7YJC - chains A and B; structure by X-ray diffraction, 2.30 A resolution.

== Chain A ==
Molecule: Heparanase 50 kDa subunit
Organism: Homo sapiens
Notes: EC 3.2.1.166
UniProtKB: Q9Y251 (HPSE_HUMAN); residue numbers follow UniProt; this construct covers 158-543
Sequence (386 residues; row label = number of the first residue in the row):
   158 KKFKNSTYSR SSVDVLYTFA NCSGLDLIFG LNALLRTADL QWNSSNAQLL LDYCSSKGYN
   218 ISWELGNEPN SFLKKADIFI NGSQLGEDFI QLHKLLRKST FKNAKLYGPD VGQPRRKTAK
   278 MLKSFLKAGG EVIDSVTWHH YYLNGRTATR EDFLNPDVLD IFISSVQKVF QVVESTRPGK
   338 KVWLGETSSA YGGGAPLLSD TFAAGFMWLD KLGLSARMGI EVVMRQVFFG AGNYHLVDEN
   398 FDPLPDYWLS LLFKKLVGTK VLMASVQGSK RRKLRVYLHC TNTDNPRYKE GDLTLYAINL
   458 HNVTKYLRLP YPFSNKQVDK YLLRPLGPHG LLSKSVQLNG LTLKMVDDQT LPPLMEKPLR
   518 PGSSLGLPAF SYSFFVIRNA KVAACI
Unresolved in the structure: 158-161, 543
Cystine bridges: Cys437-Cys542
Sequence notes: engineered mutation Arg307 (Lys in Q9Y251)
Residues lining bound ligands: IVO ((5S,6R,7S,8S)-6,7,8-tris(oxidanyl)-5,6,7,8-tetrahydroimidazo[1,2-a]pyridine-5-carboxylic acid): Asn224, Glu225, His296, Tyr298, Glu343, Ala347, Tyr348, Gly349, Gly350, Gly351, Gln383, Tyr391
Swiss-Prot annotation at these positions:
  - region: Phe527 to Ile543 (Required for transferring proheparanase to the Golgi apparatus, secretion and subsequent enzyme activity and for enhancement of PKB/AKT1 phosphorylation)
  - active site: Glu225 (Proton donor), Glu343 (Nucleophile)
  - binding site (heparan sulfate group): Lys158 to Asn162, Gln270 to Lys280, His296, Arg303, Tyr348 to Gly350, Gly389 to Tyr391
  - glycosylation (N-linked (GlcNAc...) asparagine): Asn162, Asn178, Asn200, Asn217, Asn238, Asn459

== Chain B ==
Molecule: Heparanase 8 kDa subunit
Organism: Homo sapiens
Notes: EC 3.2.1.166
UniProtKB: Q9Y251 (HPSE_HUMAN); numbering as in UniProt (aligned over 36-109)
Sequence (74 residues; row label = number of the first residue in the row):
    36 QDVVDLDFFT QEPLHLVSPS FLSVTIDANL ATDPRFLILL GSPKLRTLAR GLSPAYLRFG
    96 GTKTDFLIFD PKKE
Residues lining bound ligands: IVO ((5S,6R,7S,8S)-6,7,8-tris(oxidanyl)-5,6,7,8-tetrahydroimidazo[1,2-a]pyridine-5-carboxylic acid): Asp62, Gly96, Thr97
Swiss-Prot annotation at these positions:
  - binding site (heparan sulfate group): Asp62 to Asn64, Thr97

== How chain A and chain B interact ==
Pairs across the interface - 180 pairs, chain A then chain B:
  Asn162(A) - Phe101(B)
  Asn162(A) - Ile103(B)
  Ser163(A) - Lys98(B)  hydrogen bond
  Ser163(A) - Phe101(B)  hydrogen bond (backbone-backbone)
  Ser163(A) - Leu102(B)
  Ser163(A) - Ile103(B)  hydrogen bond (backbone-backbone)
  Thr164(A) - Ile103(B)
  Thr164(A) - Lys108(B)  hydrogen bond
  Tyr165(A) - Leu102(B)  hydrophobic
  Tyr165(A) - Ile103(B)  hydrogen bond (backbone-backbone)
  Tyr165(A) - Phe104(B)
  Tyr165(A) - Asp105(B)  hydrogen bond (backbone-backbone)
  Ser166(A) - Lys108(B)
  Ser166(A) - Glu109(B)
  Arg167(A) - Phe104(B)
  Arg167(A) - Pro106(B)  hydrogen bond (side chain-backbone)
  Arg167(A) - Lys108(B)
  Arg167(A) - Glu109(B)  salt bridge
  Ser168(A) - Glu109(B)  hydrogen bond (side chain-backbone)
  Ser169(A) - Phe71(B)
  Val172(A) - Leu75(B)  hydrophobic
  Leu173(A) - Leu75(B)  hydrophobic
  Leu173(A) - Phe94(B)  hydrophobic
  Thr175(A) - Arg81(B)
  Phe176(A) - Leu75(B)
  Phe176(A) - Arg81(B)
  Cys179(A) - Arg85(B)
  Ser180(A) - Arg81(B)
  Ser180(A) - Ala84(B)
  Ser180(A) - Arg85(B)
  Ser180(A) - Ser88(B)
  Gly181(A) - Ser88(B)  hydrogen bond (backbone-side chain)
  Leu182(A) - Ala90(B)
  Asp183(A) - Ala90(B)  hydrogen bond (backbone-backbone)
  Asp183(A) - Tyr91(B)
  Asp183(A) - Leu92(B)  hydrogen bond (backbone-backbone)
  Leu184(A) - Leu92(B)
  Ile185(A) - Tyr91(B)  hydrophobic
  Ile185(A) - Leu92(B)  hydrogen bond (backbone-backbone)
  Ile185(A) - Arg93(B)
  Ile185(A) - Phe94(B)  hydrogen bond (backbone-backbone)
  Phe186(A) - Phe94(B)  hydrophobic
  Gly187(A) - Phe94(B)  hydrogen bond (backbone-backbone)
  Gly187(A) - Thr99(B)
  Leu188(A) - Thr99(B)
  Asn189(A) - Thr99(B)
  Asn189(A) - Asp100(B)  hydrogen bond (side chain-backbone)
  Asn189(A) - Phe101(B)
  Asn189(A) - Leu102(B)  hydrogen bond (side chain-backbone)
  Ala190(A) - Asp100(B)  hydrogen bond (backbone-side chain)
  Leu191(A) - Asp100(B)
  Asn203(A) - Ile103(B)
  Asn203(A) - Phe104(B)  hydrogen bond (side chain-backbone)
  Leu206(A) - Phe104(B)  hydrophobic
  Leu207(A) - Phe104(B)
  Glu221(A) - Arg93(B)  salt bridge
  Gly223(A) - Asp100(B)
  Asn224(A) - Arg93(B)  hydrogen bond
  Asn224(A) - Gly96(B)  hydrogen bond (side chain-backbone)
  Asn224(A) - Thr97(B)
  Asn224(A) - Asp100(B)
  Phe229(A) - Asp100(B)
  Tyr264(A) - Tyr91(B)
  Asp267(A) - Arg93(B)  salt bridge
  Trp340(A) - Tyr91(B)
  Gly342(A) - Thr60(B)
  Glu343(A) - Arg93(B)  salt bridge
  Glu343(A) - Gly96(B)
  Trp365(A) - Leu57(B)  hydrophobic
  Leu369(A) - Phe56(B)
  Leu369(A) - Leu57(B)  hydrophobic
  Ala373(A) - His50(B)  hydrogen bond (backbone-side chain)
  Ala373(A) - Phe56(B)  hydrophobic
  Arg374(A) - Leu49(B)
  Arg374(A) - His50(B)  hydrogen bond (backbone-side chain)
  Met375(A) - His50(B)
  Gly376(A) - His50(B)
  Ile377(A) - Val52(B)
  Ile377(A) - Phe56(B)
  Glu378(A) - Val52(B)
  Glu378(A) - Ser53(B)  hydrogen bond (backbone-backbone)
  Glu378(A) - Phe56(B)
  Val379(A) - Ser53(B)
  Val379(A) - Ser55(B)
  Val379(A) - Phe56(B)
  Val379(A) - Ser58(B)
  Val380(A) - Phe56(B)  hydrogen bond (backbone-backbone)
  Val380(A) - Leu57(B)
  Val380(A) - Ser58(B)  hydrogen bond (backbone-backbone)
  Met381(A) - Ser58(B)
  Met381(A) - Thr60(B)
  Met381(A) - Arg93(B)
  Arg382(A) - Ser58(B)  hydrogen bond (backbone-backbone)
  Arg382(A) - Val59(B)
  Arg382(A) - Thr60(B)  hydrogen bond (backbone-backbone)
  Gln383(A) - Thr60(B)  hydrogen bond
  Gln383(A) - Asp62(B)  hydrogen bond
  Val384(A) - Thr60(B)
  Phe385(A) - Val59(B)  hydrophobic
  Phe385(A) - Thr60(B)  hydrogen bond (backbone-backbone)
  Phe385(A) - Leu80(B)  hydrophobic
  Phe385(A) - Leu83(B)
  Phe385(A) - Ala84(B)
  Phe385(A) - Leu87(B)  hydrophobic
  Phe386(A) - Ile61(B)
  Phe386(A) - Leu74(B)  hydrophobic
  Phe386(A) - Leu80(B)  hydrophobic
  Leu393(A) - Val59(B)  hydrophobic
  Val394(A) - Leu80(B)  hydrophobic
  Val394(A) - Leu83(B)  hydrophobic
  Asn397(A) - Lys79(B)  hydrogen bond (backbone-side chain)
  Phe398(A) - Leu74(B)
  Phe398(A) - Ser77(B)
  Phe398(A) - Lys79(B)  hydrogen bond (backbone-side chain)
  Phe398(A) - Leu80(B)  hydrophobic
  Phe398(A) - Leu83(B)
  Asp399(A) - Lys79(B)  salt bridge
  Tyr404(A) - Leu83(B)  hydrogen bond (side chain-backbone)
  Tyr404(A) - Leu87(B)  hydrophobic
  Ser407(A) - Leu57(B)
  Leu408(A) - Gly86(B)
  Phe410(A) - Phe56(B)  hydrophobic
  Phe410(A) - Leu57(B)  hydrophobic
  Lys411(A) - Pro54(B)
  Lys411(A) - Leu57(B)  hydrogen bond (side chain-backbone)
  Lys411(A) - Leu87(B)  hydrogen bond (side chain-backbone)
  Lys411(A) - Pro89(B)  hydrogen bond (side chain-backbone)
  Lys411(A) - Ala90(B)
  Lys412(A) - Gly86(B)  hydrogen bond (side chain-backbone)
  Thr416(A) - His50(B)
  Thr416(A) - Leu51(B)
  Thr416(A) - Val52(B)  hydrogen bond (backbone-backbone)
  Lys417(A) - Pro48(B)
  Lys417(A) - His50(B)
  Lys417(A) - Leu51(B)
  Val418(A) - Pro48(B)
  Val418(A) - Leu49(B)  hydrogen bond (backbone-backbone)
  Val418(A) - His50(B)  hydrogen bond (backbone-backbone)
  Leu419(A) - Phe44(B)
  Leu419(A) - Glu47(B)
  Leu419(A) - Pro48(B)  hydrophobic
  Met420(A) - Phe43(B)
  Met420(A) - Phe44(B)  hydrogen bond (backbone-backbone)
  Met420(A) - Leu49(B)  hydrophobic
  Ala421(A) - Asp42(B)
  Ala421(A) - Phe43(B)  hydrophobic
  Ser422(A) - Leu41(B)
  Ser422(A) - Asp42(B)  hydrogen bond
  Val423(A) - Val39(B)  hydrophobic
  Val423(A) - Asp40(B)
  Val423(A) - Leu41(B)  hydrophobic
  Gln424(A) - Asp40(B)  hydrogen bond (backbone-backbone)
  Gln424(A) - Asp42(B)  hydrogen bond
  Leu435(A) - Phe43(B)  hydrophobic
  Thr461(A) - Asp37(B)
  Lys462(A) - Gln36(B)
  Lys462(A) - Asp37(B)  salt bridge
  Tyr463(A) - Asp37(B)  hydrogen bond (backbone-backbone)
  Tyr463(A) - Val38(B)
  Tyr463(A) - Val39(B)  hydrogen bond (backbone-backbone)
  Leu464(A) - Val39(B)
  Leu464(A) - Leu41(B)  hydrophobic
  Arg465(A) - Val38(B)
  Arg465(A) - Val39(B)  hydrogen bond (backbone-backbone)
  Arg465(A) - Asp40(B)  salt bridge
  Arg465(A) - Leu41(B)  hydrogen bond (backbone-backbone)
  Leu466(A) - Phe43(B)  hydrophobic
  Pro467(A) - Leu41(B)
  Pro467(A) - Phe43(B)
  Met502(A) - Lys79(B)
  Met502(A) - Leu83(B)  hydrophobic
  Asp505(A) - Pro78(B)
  Asp505(A) - Lys79(B)
  Asp505(A) - Thr82(B)  hydrogen bond (backbone-side chain)
  Gln506(A) - Thr82(B)
  Thr507(A) - Thr82(B)
  Val539(A) - Thr45(B)
  Ala541(A) - Gln46(B)
  Ala541(A) - Glu47(B)
  Ala541(A) - Pro48(B)
Also at the interface, not in a pair above, chain A (104 interface residues in all): Ala177, Tyr210, Lys232, Ala233, Lys262, His296, Ser372, Pro400, Gly415, Gly425, Val433, Leu450, Leu452, Val460, Phe470, Leu508, Ile534
Also at the interface, not in a pair above, chain B (63 interface residues in all): Leu65, Leu72

== Overview ==
104 residues of chain A face 63 of chain B across their interface; the contacts include 49 hydrogen bonds and
7 salt bridges. Among the polar pairs are Arg167(A)-Glu109(B), Glu221(A)-Arg93(B) and Asp267(A)-Arg93(B).
Compound IVO is bound between chain A and chain B.
Here chain A is Heparanase 50 kDa subunit and chain B is Heparanase 8 kDa subunit, both from Homo sapiens.
Entry 7YJC (Crystal structure of Human HPSE1 in complex with inhibitor) was determined by X-ray diffraction.
